4V4O - chains C and Q of the 21 polymer chains in the assembly; structure by X-ray diffraction, 2.80 A resolution.

# Chain C
Molecule: cpn60(GroEL)
From: Thermus thermophilus
UniProtKB: P61490 (CH60_THET2); aligned to UniProt positions 1-543 over residues 2-544 (the alignment contains insertions or deletions, so no single offset holds)
Chain sequence (543 residues; numbered 2 to 544; the number before each row is that of its first residue):
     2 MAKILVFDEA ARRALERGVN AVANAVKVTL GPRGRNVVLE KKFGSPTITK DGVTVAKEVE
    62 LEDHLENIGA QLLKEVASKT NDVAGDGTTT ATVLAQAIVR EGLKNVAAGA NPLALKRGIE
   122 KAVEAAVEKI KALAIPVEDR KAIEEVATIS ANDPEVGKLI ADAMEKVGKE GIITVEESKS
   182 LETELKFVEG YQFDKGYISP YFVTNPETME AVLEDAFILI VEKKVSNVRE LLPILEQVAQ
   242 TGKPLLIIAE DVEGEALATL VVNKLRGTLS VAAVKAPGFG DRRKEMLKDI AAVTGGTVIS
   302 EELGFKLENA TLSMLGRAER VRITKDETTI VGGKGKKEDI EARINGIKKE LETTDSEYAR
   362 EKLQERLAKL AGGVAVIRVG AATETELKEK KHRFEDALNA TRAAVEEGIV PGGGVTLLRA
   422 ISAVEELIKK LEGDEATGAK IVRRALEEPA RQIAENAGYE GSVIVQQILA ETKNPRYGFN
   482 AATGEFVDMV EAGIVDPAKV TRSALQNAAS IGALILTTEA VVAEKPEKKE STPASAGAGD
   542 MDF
Not modelled in the structure: 2, 529-544
Metal / ion sites: Mg2+: D87, S151 (together with ADP)
Ligand contacts: ADP (adenosine-5'-diphosphate): T30, L31, G32, P33, K51, D87, G88, T89, T90, T91, I150, S151, N153, G413, G414, G415, I454, F480, N481, A482, A483, M490, I495, D497
UniProt features mapped onto this chain:
  - binding site (ATP): T30 to P33, K51, D87 to T91, G414, N481 to A483, D497

# Chain Q
Molecule: cpn10(GroES)
From: Thermus thermophilus
UniProtKB: P61492 (CH10_THET2); numbering as in UniProt (aligned over 1-100)
Chain sequence (100 residues; row label = number of the first residue in the row):
     1 AAEVKTVIKP LGDRVVVKRI EEEPKTKGGI VLPDTAKEKP QKGKVIAVGT GRVLENGQRV
    61 PLEVKEGDIV VFAKYGGTEI EIDGEEYVIL SERDLLAVLQ
Not modelled in the structure: 1-4

# Interface between chain C and chain Q
Residue-residue contacts (16; chain C residue first):
  V229(C) with L32(Q), hydrophobic
  L233(C) with I30(Q); L32(Q), hydrophobic
  L236(C) with I30(Q), hydrophobic
  E237(C) with T26(Q), hydrogen bond; K27(Q), hydrogen bond (side chain-backbone); G28(Q), hydrogen bond (side chain-backbone); I30(Q)
  A240(C) with G28(Q)
  Q241(C) with K27(Q), hydrogen bond (side chain-backbone); G28(Q)
  N264(C) with I30(Q); V31(Q), hydrogen bond (side chain-backbone)
  T269(C) with G29(Q); I30(Q); V31(Q)
Also at the interface, not in a pair above, chain C (11 interface residues in all): T260, V263, R267
Also at the interface, not in a pair above, chain Q (9 interface residues in all): P33, A36

# In short
Chain C and chain Q form an interface of 11 and 9 residues respectively; the contacts include 5 hydrogen
bonds. Among the polar pairs are E237(C)-T26(Q), E237(C)-K27(Q) and E237(C)-G28(Q). Bound to chain C: ADP.
From UniProt: 15 ATP-binding residues on chain C.
Here chain C is cpn60(GroEL) and chain Q is cpn10(GroES), both from Thermus thermophilus. Entry 4V4O (Crystal
Structure of the Chaperonin Complex Cpn60/Cpn10/(ADP)7 from Thermus Thermophilus) was determined by X-ray
diffraction.
